Entry 8YD8 (X-ray diffraction, 3.11 A resolution); this record covers chains K and L of the 10 polymer chains in the assembly.

[Chain K]
Molecule: CASP8 and FADD-like apoptosis regulator subunit p43
From: Homo sapiens
Reference sequence: O15519 (CFLAR_HUMAN); residue numbers follow UniProt; this construct covers 1-181
Amino-acid sequence (181 residues; numbered 1 to 181; the number before each row is that of its first residue):
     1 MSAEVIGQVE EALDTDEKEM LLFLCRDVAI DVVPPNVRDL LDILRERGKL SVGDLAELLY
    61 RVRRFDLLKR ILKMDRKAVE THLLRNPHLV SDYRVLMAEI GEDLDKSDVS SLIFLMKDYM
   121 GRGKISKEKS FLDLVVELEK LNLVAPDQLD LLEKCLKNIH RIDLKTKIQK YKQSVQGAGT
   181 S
Not modelled in the structure: 176-181
Differences from the reference sequence: engineered mutation Gly-7 (His in O15519)

[Chain L]
Molecule: FAS-associated death domain protein
From: Homo sapiens
Reference sequence: Q13158 (FADD_HUMAN); numbering as in UniProt (aligned over 1-208)
Amino-acid sequence (216 residues; numbered 1 to 216; the number before each row is that of its first residue):
     1 MDPFLVLLGS VSSSLSSSEL TELKFLCLGR VGKRKLERVQ SGLDLFSMLL EQNDLEPGHT
    61 ELLRELLASL RRHDLLRRVD DFEAGAAAGA APGEEDLCAA FNVICDNVGK DWRRLARQLK
   121 VSDTKIDSIE DRYPRNLTER VRESLRIWKN TEKENATVAH LVGALRSCQM NLVADLVQEV
   181 QQARDLQNRS GAMSPMSWNS DASTSEASLE HHHHHH
Not modelled in the structure: 85-216
Differences from the reference sequence: engineered mutation Gly-9 (His in Q13158); expression tag (209-216)
UniProt features mapped onto this chain:
  - modified residue: Ser-194 (Phosphoserine)
  - glycosylation: Arg-117 (Microbial infection: N-beta-linked (GlcNAc) arginine)
  - natural variant: Cys-105 (C105W: In IEHDCM)
  - mutagenesis: Ser-12 (S12R: Loss of interaction with CASP8), Phe-25 (F25R: Loss of interaction with FAS. Loss of self-association. Abolishes induction of apoptosis), Lys-33 (K33E: Loss of self-association), Arg-38 (R38A: Loss of interaction with CASP8), Asp-44 (D44R: Loss of interaction with CASP8. Abolishes induction of apoptosis. Decreased interaction with FAS), Glu-51 (E51R: Loss of interaction with CASP8), Arg-117 (R117A: Abolished GlcNAcylation by E.coli NleB1; R117E: Loss of interaction with FAS), Val-121 (V121N: Loss of interaction with FAS), Asp-123 (D123R: Strongly decreased interaction with FAS), Arg-135 (R135E: Strongly decreased interaction with FAS), Arg-142 (R142E: Decreased interaction with FAS), Leu-172 (L172A/E: Loss of interaction with FAS; L172K: Strongly decreased interaction with FAS), 2 further mutagenesis entries in UniProt
Reported in the primary citation:
  - mutagenesis - F25R, K33E, E51R: abolished signaling in response to TNF/CHX
  - mutagenesis - R34A, E37K: decreased signaling in response to TNF/CHX
  - mutagenesis - E22A, Q40A, D74A: unchanged signaling in response to TNF/CHX
  - mutagenesis - F25R, F25Y, K33E, E37A, E51R, D74A: abolished signaling in response to HeLa cell lysate-based system

[Chain K / chain L interface]
Pairs across the interface (24; chain K residue first):
  Asp-14(K) / Arg-38(L)  salt bridge
  Asp-16(K) / Arg-34(L)  salt bridge
  Asp-16(K) / Arg-38(L)  salt bridge
  Arg-63(K) / Arg-30(L)  hydrogen bond (side chain-backbone)
  Arg-63(K) / Glu-51(L)
  Arg-63(K) / Gln-52(L)
  Arg-64(K) / Glu-51(L)  salt bridge
  Phe-65(K) / Glu-51(L)  hydrogen bond (backbone-backbone)
  Phe-65(K) / Gln-52(L)
  Phe-65(K) / Asn-53(L)
  Asp-66(K) / Glu-51(L)  hydrogen bond (backbone-backbone)
  Asp-66(K) / Asn-53(L)
  Gly-101(K) / Arg-34(L)
  Glu-102(K) / Gly-32(L)
  Glu-102(K) / Lys-33(L)  hydrogen bond (backbone-backbone)
  Glu-102(K) / Arg-34(L)  salt bridge
  Glu-102(K) / Lys-35(L)
  Asp-103(K) / Lys-33(L)
  Leu-104(K) / Arg-34(L)
  Asp-105(K) / Lys-33(L)  salt bridge
  Asp-105(K) / Glu-37(L)
  Lys-106(K) / Glu-37(L)  hydrogen bond (backbone-side chain)
  Asp-108(K) / Lys-33(L)  salt bridge
  Arg-161(K) / Lys-33(L)
Also at the interface, not in a pair above, chain K (16 interface residues in all): Glu-17, Val-62
Also at the interface, not in a pair above, chain L (11 interface residues in all): Leu-50
The authors on this interface:
  - interface residues, chain L: Lys-33(L), Glu-51(L)

[In short]
The interface between chain K and chain L involves 16 residues on one side and 11 on the other, with 5
hydrogen bonds and 7 salt bridges. Polar pairs include Asp-14(K)/Arg-38(L), Asp-16(K)/Arg-34(L) and
Asp-16(K)/Arg-38(L). The paper reports that F25R, F25Y and K33E of chain L, among others, abolish signaling in
response to HeLa cell lysate-based system; interface residues Lys-33(L) and Glu-51(L); 10 substitutions were
tested in all.
Here chain K is CASP8 and FADD-like apoptosis regulator subunit p43 and chain L is FAS-associated death domain
protein, both from Homo sapiens. Entry 8YD8 (Structure of FADD/Caspase-8/cFLIP death effector domain assembly)
was determined by X-ray diffraction, deposited together with 8YBX and 8YD7.
